Entry 7RRN (X-ray diffraction, 2.30 A resolution); this record covers chain A.

# Chain A
Protein: Cysteine desulfurase
From: Escherichia coli
Notes: EC 2.8.1.7, 4.4.1.16
UniProtKB: A0A090LEQ9 (A0A090LEQ9_ECOLX); residue numbers follow UniProt; this construct covers 1-406
Sequence (406 residues; each row starts with the number of its first residue):
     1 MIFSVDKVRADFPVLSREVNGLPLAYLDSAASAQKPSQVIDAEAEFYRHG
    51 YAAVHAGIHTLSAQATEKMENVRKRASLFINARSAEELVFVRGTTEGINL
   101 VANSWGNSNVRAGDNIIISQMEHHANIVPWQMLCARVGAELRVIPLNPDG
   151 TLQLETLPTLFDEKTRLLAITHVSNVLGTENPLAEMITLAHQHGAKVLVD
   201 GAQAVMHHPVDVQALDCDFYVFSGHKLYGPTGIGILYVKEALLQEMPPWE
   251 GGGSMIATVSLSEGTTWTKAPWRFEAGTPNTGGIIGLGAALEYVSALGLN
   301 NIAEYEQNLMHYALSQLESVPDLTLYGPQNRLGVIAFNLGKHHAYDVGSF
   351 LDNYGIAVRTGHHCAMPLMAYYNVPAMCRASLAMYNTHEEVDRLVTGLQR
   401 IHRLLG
Unresolved in the structure: 1, 56-57
Modified residues: Lys226 ((2S)-2-amino-6-[[3-hydroxy-2-methyl-5-(phosphonooxymethyl)pyridin-4-yl]methylideneamino]hexanoic acid; LLP)
Differences from the reference sequence: engineered mutation Ala56 (Arg in A0A090LEQ9)
From the paper describing this entry:
  - mutagenesis - R56A, R359A: abolished catalytic activity on SufE
  - conformationally variable residues (order/disorder transition): His55, Ala56 to Gly57, Ile58
  - catalytic residues: Cys364 (citing earlier work)
  - catalytic residues: Arg359
  - mutagenesis - R56A: decreased catalytic activity

# Summary
From the paper: catalytic residues Cys364 and Arg359; R56A and R359A abolish catalytic activity on SufE.
Chain A is Cysteine desulfurase (Escherichia coli); the structure, E. coli cysteine desulfurase SufS R56A, was
determined by X-ray diffraction (same publication as 9D2D).
